5KFX - chains A and T of the 3 polymer chains in the assembly; structure by X-ray diffraction, 1.52 A resolution.

# Chain A
Protein: DNA polymerase eta
Organism: Homo sapiens
Notes: EC 2.7.7.7
UniProtKB: Q9Y253 (POLH_HUMAN); residue numbers follow UniProt; this construct covers 1-432
Sequence (435 residues; numbered -2 to 432; the number before each row is that of its first residue; numbers below 1 keep their minus sign (Gly-2 is residue -2)):
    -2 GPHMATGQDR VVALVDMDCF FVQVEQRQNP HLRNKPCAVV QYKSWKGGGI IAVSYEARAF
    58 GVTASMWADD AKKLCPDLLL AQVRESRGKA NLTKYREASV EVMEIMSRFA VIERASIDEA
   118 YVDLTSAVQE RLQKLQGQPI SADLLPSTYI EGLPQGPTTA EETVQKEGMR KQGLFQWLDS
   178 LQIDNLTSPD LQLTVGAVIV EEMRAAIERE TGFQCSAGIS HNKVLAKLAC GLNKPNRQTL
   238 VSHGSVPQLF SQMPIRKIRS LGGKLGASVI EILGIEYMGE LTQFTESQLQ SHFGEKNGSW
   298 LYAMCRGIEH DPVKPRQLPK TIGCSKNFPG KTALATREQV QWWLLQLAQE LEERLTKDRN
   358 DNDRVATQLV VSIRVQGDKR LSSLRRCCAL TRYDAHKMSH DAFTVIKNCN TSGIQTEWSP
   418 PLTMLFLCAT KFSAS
Disordered / not traced: 155-159
Construct notes: expression tag (-2 to 0); engineered mutation Ala61 (Arg in Q9Y253)
Ion coordination: Mg2+ site 1: Asp13, Asp115, Glu116 (together with 2'-deoxyadenosine 5'-triphosphate) (shared with 1 residue of chain P); Ca2+: Asp13, Met14, Asp115 (together with 2'-deoxyadenosine 5'-triphosphate); Mg2+ site 2: Asp13, Met14, Asp115 (together with diphosphate) (shared with 1 residue of chain P); K+: Asp13, Asp115, Glu116 (shared with 2 residues of chain P)
Residues lining bound ligands:
  - : Asp13, Met14, Asp15, Cys16, Asp115, Lys231
  - diphosphate / 2'-deoxyadenosine 5'-triphosphate: Asp13, Met14, Asp15, Cys16, Phe17, Phe18, Ile48, Ala49, Tyr52, Arg55, Ile114, Asp115, Lys231
Curated features (UniProtKB/Swiss-Prot):
  - binding site (Mg(2+)): Asp13, Met14, Asp115, Glu116
  - binding site (Mn(2+)): Asp13, Met14, Asp115, Glu116
  - natural variant: Val37 (deletion: In XPV), Leu75 (deletion: In XPV), Arg93 (R93P: In XPV), Arg111 (R111H: In XPV), Thr122 (T122P: In XPV), Gly153 (G153D: In a breast cancer sample), Thr191 (T191P: In XPV), Gly263 (G263V: In XPV), Val266 (V266D: In XPV), Gly295 (G295R: In XPV), Arg361 (R361S: In XPV)
  - mutagenesis: Tyr52 (Y52A/F: Reduces DNA polymerase activity; Y52E: Reduces DNA polymerase activity. Increases fidelity of replication and reduces translesion bypass), Ser62 (S62G: Increased DNA polymerase activity and translesion bypass compared to wild-type), Ala68 (A68S/V: Severe reduction in thymine dimer translesion bypass), Asn324 to Pro326 (Reduces binding to chromatin and to monoubiquitinated PCNA. Abolishes binding to monoubiquitinated PCNA; when associated with 705-E--H-713 Del)

# Chain T
Molecule: 12-nt DNA strand
Sequence (12 nucleotides; row label = number of the first residue in the row):
     1 CATTATGACG CT
Residues lining bound ligands: diphosphate / 2'-deoxyadenosine 5'-triphosphate: DT3, DT4, DA5

# Interface between chain A and chain T
Contacting residue pairs (39; chain A residue first):
  Gln38(A) - DT4(T)  hydrogen bond to the base
  Gln38(A) - DA5(T)  sugar contact
  Tyr39(A) - DT4(T)  phosphate contact
  Tyr39(A) - DA5(T)  hydrogen bond to the phosphate
  Trp42(A) - DA2(T)  stacking on the base
  Ile48(A) - DT3(T)  base contact
  Ser62(A) - DT3(T)  base contact
  Trp64(A) - DA2(T)  phosphate contact
  Trp64(A) - DT3(T)  phosphate contact
  Lys86(A) - DT6(T)  salt bridge to the phosphate
  Leu89(A) - DA5(T)  phosphate contact
  Leu89(A) - DT6(T)  phosphate contact
  Arg93(A) - DT6(T)  salt bridge to the phosphate
  Arg93(A) - DG7(T)  salt bridge to the phosphate
  Lys293(A) - DG10(T)  salt bridge to the phosphate
  Lys311(A) - DC9(T)  salt bridge to the phosphate
  Arg313(A) - DA8(T)  salt bridge to the phosphate
  Arg313(A) - DC9(T)  salt bridge to the phosphate
  Pro316(A) - DA8(T)  phosphate contact
  Lys317(A) - DA8(T)  hydrogen bond to the phosphate
  Lys317(A) - DC9(T)  salt bridge to the phosphate
  Thr318(A) - DG7(T)  sugar contact
  Thr318(A) - DA8(T)  hydrogen bond to the phosphate
  Ile319(A) - DG7(T)  phosphate contact
  Gly320(A) - DT6(T)  sugar contact
  Gly320(A) - DG7(T)  hydrogen bond to the phosphate
  Cys321(A) - DT6(T)  phosphate contact
  Ser322(A) - DA5(T)  sugar contact
  Ser322(A) - DT6(T)  hydrogen bond to the phosphate
  Lys323(A) - DA5(T)  salt bridge to the phosphate
  Asn324(A) - DT4(T)  sugar contact
  Asn324(A) - DA5(T)  hydrogen bond to the phosphate
  Pro326(A) - DC1(T)  phosphate contact
  Pro326(A) - DA2(T)  base contact
  Gly327(A) - DC1(T)  phosphate contact
  Gly327(A) - DA2(T)  phosphate contact
  Thr329(A) - DA2(T)  base contact
  Arg351(A) - DT6(T)  salt bridge to the phosphate
  Arg351(A) - DG7(T)  salt bridge to the phosphate
Also at the interface, not in a pair above, chain A (29 interface residues in all): Ile47, Ala87, Arg111, Glu347

# Overview
29 residues of chain A and 10 residues of chain T are in contact; the contacts include 7 hydrogen bonds, 11
salt bridges and 1 aromatic stacking contact. Polar pairs include Gln38(A)-DT4(T), Tyr39(A)-DA5(T) and
Lys317(A)-DA8(T).
Chain A is DNA polymerase eta (Homo sapiens) and chain T is a 12-nt DNA strand; the structure, Human DNA
polymerase eta R61A-DNA ternary complex: reaction with 1 mM Mg2+ for 300s, was determined by X-ray
diffraction, deposited together with 5KFA, 5KFB, 5KFC, 5KFD, 5KFE, 5KFF and 28 further entries.
